PDB entry 5JTR | solution NMR | chains G and H of the 8 polymer chains in the assembly

Chain G (and H):
Molecule: Maltose-binding periplasmic protein
Source organism: Escherichia coli O157:H7
Notes: chain H of this document is another copy of the same molecule, construct and numbering; everything in this record applies to it too
Reference sequence: P0AEY0 (MALE_ECO57); residues 168-207 here = UniProt positions 168-207
Chain sequence (40 residues; row label = number of the first residue in the row):
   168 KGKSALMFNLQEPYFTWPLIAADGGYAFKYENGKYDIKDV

How chain G and chain H interact:
Contacting residue pairs - 25 pairs, chain G then chain H:
  I187(G) with Y202(H); I204(H)
  A188(G) with Y202(H)
  A189(G) with Y202(H)
  D190(G) with G200(H); Y202(H)
  G191(G) with E198(H); G200(H)
  G192(G) with E198(H); N199(H); G200(H)
  Y193(G) with E198(H)
  A194(G) with K196(H)
  F195(G) with Y193(H); A194(H); F195(H); K196(H); Y197(H)
  Y197(G) with Y193(H)
  E198(G) with Y193(H)
  G200(G) with G192(H)
  K201(G) with D190(H)
  Y202(G) with I187(H); A188(H); A189(H)
Also at the interface, not in a pair above, chain H (17 interface residues in all): G191, D203

In short:
The interface between chain G and chain H involves 14 residues on one side and 17 on the other.
Both chains are Maltose-binding periplasmic protein (Escherichia coli O157:H7). Entry 5JTR (The structure of
chaperone SecB in complex with unstructured MBP binding site e) was determined by solution NMR (same
publication as 5JTL, 5JTM, 5JTN, 5JTO, 5JTP and 5JTQ).
